Entry 3FZS (X-ray diffraction, 1.75 A resolution); this record covers chain A.

[Chain A]
Molecule: Protein tyrosine kinase 2 beta
Organism: Homo sapiens
Notes: EC 2.7.10.2; fragment: Protein kinase domain
UniProtKB: Q14289 (FAK2_HUMAN); numbering as in UniProt (aligned over 416-692)
Sequence (277 residues; numbered 416 to 692; the number before each row is that of its first residue):
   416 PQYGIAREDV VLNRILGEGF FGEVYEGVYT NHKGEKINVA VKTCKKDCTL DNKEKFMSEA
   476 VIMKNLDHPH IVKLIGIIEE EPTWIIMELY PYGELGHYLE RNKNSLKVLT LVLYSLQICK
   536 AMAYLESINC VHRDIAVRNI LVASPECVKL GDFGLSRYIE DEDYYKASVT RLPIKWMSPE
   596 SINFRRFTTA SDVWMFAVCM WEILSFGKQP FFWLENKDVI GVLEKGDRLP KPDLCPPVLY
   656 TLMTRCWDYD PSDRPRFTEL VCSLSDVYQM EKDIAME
Disordered / not traced: 416-419, 570-586, 691-692
Residues lining bound ligands: BIRB796 (B96; 1-(5-tert-butyl-2-P-tolyl-2H-pyrazol-3-yl)-3-[4-(2-morpholin-4-yl-ethoxy)-naphthalen-1-yl]-urea): Leu-431, Val-439, Ala-455, Lys-457, Lys-470, Ser-473, Glu-474, Ile-477, Met-478, Leu-481, Ile-486, Val-487, Met-502, Glu-503, Leu-504, Glu-509, Leu-540, His-547, Leu-556, Leu-565, Gly-566, Asp-567, Phe-568
UniProt features mapped onto this chain:
  - active site: Asp-549 (Proton acceptor)
  - binding site (ATP): Leu-431 to Val-439, Lys-457, Glu-503 to Glu-509
  - modified residue (Phosphotyrosine): Tyr-579, Tyr-580
  - mutagenesis: Lys-457 (K457A: Abolishes kinase activity)
From the paper describing this entry:
  - conformationally variable residues (loop rearrangement, side-chain flip): Leu-504, Tyr-505, Gly-508, Phe-568
  - binding site for BIRB796: Glu-474, Met-478, Leu-481, Ile-486, Met-502, Leu-540, Leu-565, Asp-567, Phe-568
  - contacts within the chain: Val-487/Phe-568 (hydrophobic contact), Met-502/Leu-504 (hydrophobic contact), Leu-431/Leu-504 (hydrophobic contact), Ala-455/Leu-504 (hydrophobic contact), Leu-504/Leu-556 (hydrophobic contact), Asn-554/Phe-568 (hydrogen bond), Leu-556/Phe-568 (hydrophobic contact)

[Summary]
Bound to chain A: BIRB796. From UniProt: active-site residue Asp-549, 17 ATP-binding residues and one
mutagenesis site. The paper reports a binding site for BIRB796 at Glu-474, Met-478 and Leu-481 among others;
conformational variability at Leu-504, Tyr-505 and Gly-508 among others.
Chain A is Protein tyrosine kinase 2 beta (Homo sapiens); the structure, Crystal Structure of PYK2 complexed
with BIRB796, was determined by X-ray diffraction together with 3FZO, 3FZP, 3FZR and 3FZT from the same study.
